Entry 2VAP (X-ray diffraction, 1.70 A resolution); this record covers chain A.

# Chain A
Name: Cell division protein ftsz homolog 1
Source organism: Methanocaldococcus jannaschii
UniProtKB: Q57816 (FTSZ1_METJA); residue numbers follow UniProt; this construct covers 1-364
Chain sequence (364 residues; each row starts with the number of its first residue):
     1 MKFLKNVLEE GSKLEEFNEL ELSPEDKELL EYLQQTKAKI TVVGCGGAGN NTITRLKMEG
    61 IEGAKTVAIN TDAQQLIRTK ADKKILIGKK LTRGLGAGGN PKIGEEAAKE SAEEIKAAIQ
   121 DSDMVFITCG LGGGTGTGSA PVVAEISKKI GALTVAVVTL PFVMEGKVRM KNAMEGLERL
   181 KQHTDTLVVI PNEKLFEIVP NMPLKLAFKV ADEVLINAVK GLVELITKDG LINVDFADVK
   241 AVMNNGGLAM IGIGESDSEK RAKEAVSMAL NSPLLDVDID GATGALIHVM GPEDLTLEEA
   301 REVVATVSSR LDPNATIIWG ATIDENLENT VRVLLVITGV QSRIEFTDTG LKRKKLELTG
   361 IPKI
Disordered / not traced: 1-19, 355-364
Curated features (UniProtKB/Swiss-Prot):
  - binding site (GTP): Gly47, Ala48, Ala97 to Gly99, Gly134 to Gly136, Glu165, Arg169, Asp212
Residues lining bound ligands: GDP (guanosine-5'-diphosphate): Gly46, Gly47, Ala48, Asn51, Gln75, Gly130, Leu131, Gly132, Gly133, Gly134, Thr135, Gly136, Pro161, Phe162, Glu165, Arg169, Asn192, Phe208, Ala211, Asp212, Leu215
Reported in the primary citation:
  - binding site for GDP: Asp212

# In short
Ligands of chain A: GDP. From UniProt: 11 GTP-binding residues. The paper reports a binding site for GDP at
Asp212.
Chain A is Cell division protein ftsz homolog 1 (Methanocaldococcus jannaschii); the structure, FtsZ GDP M.
jannaschii, was determined by X-ray diffraction together with 2R6R, 2VAM and 2VAW from the same study.
